PDB entry 8E96 | electron microscopy, 3.38 A resolution | chains B and C of the 4 polymer chains in the assembly

[Chain B]
Molecule: Glutamate receptor ionotropic, NMDA 2D
Source organism: Homo sapiens
UniProtKB: O15399 (NMDE4_HUMAN); residues 28-879 here = UniProt positions 28-879
Amino-acid sequence (887 residues; each row starts with the number of its first residue; numbers below 1 keep their minus sign (Trp-7 is residue -7)):
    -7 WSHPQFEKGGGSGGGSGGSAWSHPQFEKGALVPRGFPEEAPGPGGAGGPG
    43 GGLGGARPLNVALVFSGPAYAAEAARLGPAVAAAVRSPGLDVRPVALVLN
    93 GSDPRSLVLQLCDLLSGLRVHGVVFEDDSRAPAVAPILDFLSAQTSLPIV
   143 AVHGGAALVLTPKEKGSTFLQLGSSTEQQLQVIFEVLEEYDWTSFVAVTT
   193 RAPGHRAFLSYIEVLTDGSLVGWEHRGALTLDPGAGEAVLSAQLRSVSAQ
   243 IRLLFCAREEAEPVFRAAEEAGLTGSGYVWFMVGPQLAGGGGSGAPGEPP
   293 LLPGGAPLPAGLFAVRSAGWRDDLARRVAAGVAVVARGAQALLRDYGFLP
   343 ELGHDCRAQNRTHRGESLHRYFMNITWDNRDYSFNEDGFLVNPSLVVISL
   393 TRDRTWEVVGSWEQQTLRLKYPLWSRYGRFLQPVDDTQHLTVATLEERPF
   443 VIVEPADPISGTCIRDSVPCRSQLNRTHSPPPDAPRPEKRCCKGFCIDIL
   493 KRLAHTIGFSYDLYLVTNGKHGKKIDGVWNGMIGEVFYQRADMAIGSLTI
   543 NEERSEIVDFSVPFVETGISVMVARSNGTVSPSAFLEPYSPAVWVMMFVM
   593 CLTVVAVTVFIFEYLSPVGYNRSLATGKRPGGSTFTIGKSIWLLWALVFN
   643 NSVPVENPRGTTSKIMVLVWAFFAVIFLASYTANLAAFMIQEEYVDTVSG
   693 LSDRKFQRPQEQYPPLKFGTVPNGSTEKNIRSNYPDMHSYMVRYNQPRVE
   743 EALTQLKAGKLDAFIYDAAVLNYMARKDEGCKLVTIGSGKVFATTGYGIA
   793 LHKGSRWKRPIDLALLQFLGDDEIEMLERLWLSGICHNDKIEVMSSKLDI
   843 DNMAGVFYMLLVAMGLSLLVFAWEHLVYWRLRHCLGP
Not modelled in the structure: -7 to 47, 279-297, 340-343, 468-477, 569-632, 642-651, 682-689, 830-845, 863-879
Disulfide bonds: Cys104-Cys348, Cys455-Cys483, Cys462-Cys484
Glycans and other covalent adducts: N-acetylglucosamine (NAG) linked to Asn715
Sequence notes: expression tag (-7 to 27)
Ligand contacts: glutamic acid (GLU): His513, Ser539, Leu540, Thr541, Arg546, Val713, Gly716, Ser717, Thr718, Tyr758, Asp759
Swiss-Prot annotation at these positions:
  - region: Lys631 to Pro650 (Pore-forming)
  - binding site (L-glutamate): Ser539, Thr541, Arg546, Ser717, Thr718, Asp759
  - site: Asn642 (Functional determinant of NMDA receptors)
  - glycosylation (N-linked (GlcNAc...) asparagine): Asn92, Asn352, Asn366, Asn384, Asn467, Asn569

[Chain C]
Molecule: Glutamate receptor ionotropic, NMDA 1
Source organism: Homo sapiens
UniProtKB: Q05586 (NMDZ1_HUMAN); numbering as in UniProt (aligned over 19-847)
Amino-acid sequence (829 residues; each row starts with the number of its first residue):
    19 RAASDPKIVNIGAVLSTRKHEQMFREAVNQANKRHGSWKIQLNATSVTHK
    69 PNAIQMALSVCEDLISSQVYAILVSHPPTPNDHFTPTPVSYTAGFYRIPV
   119 LGLTTRMSIYSDKSIHLSFLRTVPPYSHQSSVWFEMMRVYSWNHIILLVS
   169 DDHEGRAAQKRLETLLEERESKAEKVLQFDPGTKNVTALLMEAKELEARV
   219 IILSASEDDAATVYRAAAMLNMTGSGYVWLVGEREISGNALRYAPDGILG
   269 LQLINGKNESAHISDAVGVVAQAVHELLEKENITDPPRGCVGNTNIWKTG
   319 PLFKRVLMSSKYADGVTGRVEFNEDGDRKFANYSIMNLQNRKLVQVGIYN
   369 GTHVIPNDRKIIWPGGETEKPRGYQMSTRLKIVTIHQEPFVYVKPTLSDG
   419 TCKEEFTVNGDPVKKVICTGPNDTSPGSPRHTVPQCCYGFCIDLLIKLAR
   469 TMNFTYEVHLVADGKFGTQERVNNSNKKEWNGMMGELLSGQADMIVAPLT
   519 INNERAQYIEFSKPFKYQGLTILVKKEIPRSTLDSFMQPFQSTLWLLVGL
   569 SVHVVAVMLYLLDRFSPFGRFKVNSEEEEEDALTLSSAMWFSWGVLLNSG
   619 IGEGAPRSFSARILGMVWAGFAMIIVASYTANLAAFLVLDRPEERITGIN
   669 DPRLRNPSDKFIYATVKQSSVDIYFRRQVELSTMYRHMEKHNYESAAEAI
   719 QAVRDNKLHAFIWDSAVLEFEASQKCDLVTTGELFFRSGFGIGMRKDSPW
   769 KQNVSLSILKSHENGFMEDLDKTWVRYQECDSRSNAPATLTFENMAGVFM
   819 LVAGGIVAGIFLIFIEIAYKRHKDANGAQ
Not modelled in the structure: 19-24, 440-448, 490-495, 548-552, 578-602, 619-624, 797-847
Disulfide bonds: Cys79-Cys308, Cys420-Cys454, Cys436-Cys455
Glycans and other covalent adducts: N-acetylglucosamine (NAG) linked to Asn276, Asn350, Asn771
Sequence notes: engineered mutation Ser22 (Cys in Q05586), Asn844 (Arg in Q05586), Gly845 (Arg in Q05586), Ala846 (Lys in Q05586)
Ligand contacts: glycine (GLY): Phe484, Pro516, Leu517, Thr518, Arg523, Ser687, Ser688, Trp731, Asp732
Swiss-Prot annotation at these positions:
  - region: Leu603 to Pro624 (Pore-forming)
  - binding site (glycine): Pro516, Thr518, Arg523, Ser688, Asp732
  - glycosylation (N-linked (GlcNAc...) asparagine): Asn61, Asn203, Asn239, Asn276, Asn300, Asn350, Asn368, Asn440, Asn471, Asn491, Asn674, Asn771

[How chain B and chain C interact]
Residue-residue contacts (38; chain B residue first):
  Ile542(B) - Leu777(C)  hydrophobic
  Asn543(B) - Leu777(C)
  Asn543(B) - Glu781(C)
  Glu544(B) - Leu774(C)
  Glu544(B) - Leu777(C)
  Glu544(B) - Lys778(C)  hydrogen bond (side chain-backbone)
  Glu544(B) - Glu781(C)
  Ser547(B) - Leu774(C)
  Ser547(B) - Leu777(C)
  Ser553(B) - Lys531(C)  hydrogen bond (backbone-side chain)
  Glu558(B) - Tyr535(C)
  Leu660(B) - Trp611(C)  hydrophobic
  Ala663(B) - Leu615(C)
  Val667(B) - Val644(C)  hydrophobic
  Ala671(B) - Thr648(C)
  Ala671(B) - Leu651(C)
  Thr674(B) - Thr648(C)  hydrogen bond (side chain-backbone)
  Thr674(B) - Leu651(C)
  Ala675(B) - Leu651(C)  hydrophobic
  Asn721(B) - Glu781(C)
  Asn725(B) - Glu781(C)  hydrogen bond (side chain-backbone)
  Lys782(B) - Arg794(C)
  Ala785(B) - His780(C)
  Ala785(B) - Glu786(C)
  Thr786(B) - His780(C)
  Thr787(B) - Tyr535(C)
  Gly788(B) - Tyr535(C)
  Lys795(B) - Gln770(C)  hydrogen bond
  Arg801(B) - Lys764(C)
  Leu805(B) - Asn521(C)  hydrogen bond (backbone-side chain)
  Leu805(B) - Gln525(C)
  Leu808(B) - Ala524(C)  hydrophobic
  Gln809(B) - Asn521(C)
  Leu811(B) - Phe754(C)
  Leu811(B) - Arg755(C)
  Gly812(B) - Tyr692(C)
  Gly812(B) - Arg695(C)
  Glu817(B) - Phe753(C)
Also at the interface, not in a pair above, chain B (39 interface residues in all): Glu548, Asp551, Phe552, Pro555, Thr653, Phe664, Ile668, Ser672, Ala678, Ala679, Ala806, Asp813
Also at the interface, not in a pair above, chain C (32 interface residues in all): Ile519, Asn520, Trp608, Tyr647, Ala652, Leu655, Val656, Asn782

[Summary]
The interface between chain B and chain C involves 39 residues on one side and 32 on the other; the contacts
include 6 hydrogen bonds. Polar contacts include Glu544(B)-Lys778(C), Ser553(B)-Lys531(C) and
Thr674(B)-Thr648(C). Chain B binds glutamic acid. Bound to chain C: glycine.
Chain B is Glutamate receptor ionotropic, NMDA 2D and chain C is Glutamate receptor ionotropic, NMDA 1, both
from Homo sapiens; the structure, Glycine and glutamate bound Human GluN1a-GluN2D NMDA receptor, was
determined by electron microscopy together with 8E92, 8E93, 8E94, 8E97 and 8E98 from the same study.
